PDB entry 6H7Z | X-ray diffraction, 2.00 A resolution | chain A

[Chain A]
Molecule: Glutamate carboxypeptidase 2
Source organism: Homo sapiens
Notes: EC 3.4.17.21
UniProtKB: Q04609 (FOLH1_HUMAN); residue numbers follow UniProt; this construct covers 44-750
Amino-acid sequence (707 residues; numbered 44 to 750; the number before each row is that of its first residue):
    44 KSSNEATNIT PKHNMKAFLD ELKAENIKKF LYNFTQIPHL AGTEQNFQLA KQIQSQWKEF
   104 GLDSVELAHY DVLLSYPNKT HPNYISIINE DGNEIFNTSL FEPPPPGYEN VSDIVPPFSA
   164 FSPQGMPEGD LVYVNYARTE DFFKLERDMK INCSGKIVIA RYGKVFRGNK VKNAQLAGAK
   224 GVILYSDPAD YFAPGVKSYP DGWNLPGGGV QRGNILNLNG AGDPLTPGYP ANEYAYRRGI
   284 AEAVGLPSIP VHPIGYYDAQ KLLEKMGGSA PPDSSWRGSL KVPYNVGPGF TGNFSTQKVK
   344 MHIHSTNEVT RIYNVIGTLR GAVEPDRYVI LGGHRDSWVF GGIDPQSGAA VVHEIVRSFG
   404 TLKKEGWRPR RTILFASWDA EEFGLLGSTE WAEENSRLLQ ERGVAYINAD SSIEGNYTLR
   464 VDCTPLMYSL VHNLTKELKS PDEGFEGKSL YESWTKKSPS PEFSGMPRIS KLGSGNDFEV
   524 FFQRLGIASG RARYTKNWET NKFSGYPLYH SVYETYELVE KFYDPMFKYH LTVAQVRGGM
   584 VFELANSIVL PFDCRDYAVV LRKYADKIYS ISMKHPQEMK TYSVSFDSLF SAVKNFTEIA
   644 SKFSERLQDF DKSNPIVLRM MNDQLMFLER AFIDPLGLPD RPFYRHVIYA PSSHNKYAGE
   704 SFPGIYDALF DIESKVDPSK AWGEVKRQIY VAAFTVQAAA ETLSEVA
Not modelled in the structure: 44-54, 654
Glycans and other covalent adducts: N-acetylglucosamine (NAG) linked to N76, N121, N140, N195, N459; glycan linked to N476, N638
Bound ions: Ca2+: T269, Y272, E433, E436; Zn2+ site 1: H377, D387, D453; Zn2+ site 2: D387, E425, H553 (together with FVW)
Residues lining bound ligands: FVW ((2S)-2-[[(2S)-6-[(6-fluoranylpyridin-3-yl)-methyl-amino]-1-oxidanyl-1,6-bis(oxidanylidene)hexan-2-yl]carbamoylamino]pentanedioic acid): G206, K207, V208, F209, R210, Y234, G256, N257, D387, E424, E425, G427, L428, D453, E457, R463, G518, N519, R534, R536, W541, S547, G548, Y552, H553, K699, Y700
Swiss-Prot annotation at these positions:
  - active site: E424 (Nucleophile), S628 (Charge relay system), D666 (Charge relay system), H689 (Charge relay system)
  - binding site (substrate): R210, N257, E424, S517, G518, N519, R534 to R536, Y552, H553, K699, Y700
  - binding site (Ca(2+)): T269, Y272, E433, E436
  - binding site (Zn(2+)): H377, D387, E425, D453, H553
  - glycosylation (N-linked (GlcNAc...) asparagine): N51, N76, N121, N140, N153, N195, N336, N459, N476, N638
  - natural variant: H475 (H475Y: Correlates with lower folate and higher homocysteine levels)
  - mutagenesis: N51 (N51A: Loss of glycosylation. Reduces enzyme activity), N76 (N76A: Loss of glycosylation. Reduces enzyme activity), N121 (N121A: Loss of glycosylation. Severely reduced enzyme activity), N140 (N140A: Loss of glycosylation. Severely reduced enzyme activity), N153 (N153A: Loss of glycosylation. Severely reduced enzyme activity), N195 (N195A: Loss of glycosylation. Severely reduced enzyme activity), N336 (N336A: Loss of glycosylation. Reduces enzyme activity), H377 (H377A/G/Q: Complete loss of activity), D379 (D379E/N: Complete loss of activity), D387 (D387E/L: Complete loss of activity; D387N: No effect on enzyme activity), P388 (P388A: No effect on enzyme activity), E424 (E424A: Complete loss of activity; E424D: Reduces enzyme activity; E424Q: Reduces enzyme activity), 7 further mutagenesis entries in UniProt
From the paper describing this entry:
  - binding site for FVW: Y234

[Overview]
Chain A binds compound FVW. N-acetylglucosamine is covalently linked to N76, N121, N140, N195, N459 and N476
and 1 more. T269, Y272, E433 and E436 form the Ca2+ site. From UniProt: 4 active-site residues, 13
substrate-binding residues, 4 Ca2+-binding residues and 5 Zn2+-binding residues. The paper reports a binding
site for FVW at Y234.
Chain A is Glutamate carboxypeptidase 2 (Homo sapiens); the structure, X-ray structure of human glutamate
carboxypeptidase II (GCPII) in complex with a inhibitor RNA 2-65-1, was determined by X-ray diffraction
together with 6H7Y, 6HKJ, 6HKZ and 5OF0 from the same study.
